4ZHU - chain A; structure by X-ray diffraction, 2.40 A resolution.

[Chain A]
Name: YfiR
Source organism: Pseudomonas aeruginosa PAO1
UniProt: Q9I4L4 (Q9I4L4_PSEAE); numbering as in UniProt (aligned over 1-190)
Amino-acid sequence (190 residues; numbered 1 to 190; the number before each row is that of its first residue):
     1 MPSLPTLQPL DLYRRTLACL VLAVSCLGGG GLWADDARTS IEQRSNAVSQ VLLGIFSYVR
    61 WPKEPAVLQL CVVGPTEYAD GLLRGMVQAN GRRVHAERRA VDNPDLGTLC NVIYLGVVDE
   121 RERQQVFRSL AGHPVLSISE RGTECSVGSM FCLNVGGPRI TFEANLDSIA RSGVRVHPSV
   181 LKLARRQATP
Not modelled in the structure: 1-38, 190
UniProt features mapped onto this chain:
  - binding site (GMP): Arg60, Arg175, His177
  - mutagenesis: Arg98 (R98A: Forms monomers), Cys110 (C110S: Does not affect folding of the protein)
Disulfides: Cys145-Cys152
From the paper describing this entry:
  - self-association interface (contacts with another copy of this molecule); pairs are residue here / residue on that copy: Thr76-Thr76 (backbone contact), Asp80-Arg98 (salt bridge), Asp80, Arg98

[Summary]
Curated annotation (UniProt) lists 3 GMP-binding residues and 2 mutagenesis sites. From the paper: a
self-association interface involving Thr76, Asp80 and Arg98.
Chain A is YfiR (Pseudomonas aeruginosa PAO1); the structure, Crystal structure of a bacterial repressor
protein, was determined by X-ray diffraction, deposited together with 4ZHV, 4ZHW and 4ZHY.
